PDB entry 2JD7 | X-ray diffraction, 2.80 A resolution | chains 1 and O of the 24 polymer chains in the assembly

[Chain 1 (and O)]
Name: Ferritin homolog
Organism: Pyrococcus furiosus
Notes: chain O of this document is another copy of the same molecule, construct and numbering; everything in this record applies to it too
UniProt: Q8U2T8 (Q8U2T8_PYRFU); residues 1-174 here = UniProt positions 1-174
Amino-acid sequence (174 residues; row label = number of the first residue in the row):
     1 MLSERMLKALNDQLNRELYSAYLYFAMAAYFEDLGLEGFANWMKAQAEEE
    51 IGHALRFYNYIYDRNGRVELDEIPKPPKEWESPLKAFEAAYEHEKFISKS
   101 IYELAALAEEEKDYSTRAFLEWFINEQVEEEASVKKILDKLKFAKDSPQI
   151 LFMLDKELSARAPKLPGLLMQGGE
Disordered / not traced: 168-174
Ion coordination: Fe ion site 1: Glu17, Glu50, His53; Fe ion site 2: Glu49, Glu126, Glu129, Glu130; Fe ion site 3: Glu50, Glu94

[Interface between chain 1 and chain O]
Residue-residue contacts (10):
  Lys136(1) with Glu37(O), salt bridge
  Phe143(1) with Pro148(O); Leu151(O), hydrophobic; Phe152(O), hydrophobic
  Ser147(1) with Gln149(O), hydrogen bond
  Gln149(1) with Gln149(O)
  Ile150(1) with Pro148(O), hydrophobic; Gln149(O)
  Met153(1) with Phe152(O), hydrophobic
  Glu157(1) with Phe152(O)
Other interface residues (no listed pair), chain 1 (8 interface residues in all): Leu154
Other interface residues (no listed pair), chain O (7 interface residues in all): Met153, Lys156

[Overview]
The interface between chain 1 and chain O involves 8 residues on one side and 7 on the other; the contacts
include 1 hydrogen bond and 1 salt bridge. Polar pairs include Lys136(1)-Glu37(O) and Ser147(1)-Gln149(O).
Glu17(1), Glu50(1) and His53(1) form the Fe ion site 1.
Chain 1 and chain O are both Ferritin homolog (Pyrococcus furiosus); the structure, Crystal Structure of the
Fe-soaked Ferritin from the Hyperthermophilic Archaeal Anaerobe Pyrococcus furiosus, was determined by X-ray
diffraction, deposited together with 2JD6.
